Entry 6QVE (electron microscopy, 3.70 A resolution); this record covers chains C and W of the 5 polymer chains in the assembly.

[Chain C]
Protein: Tubulin alpha-1B chain
From: Homo sapiens
UniProtKB: P68363 (TBA1B_HUMAN); residues 1-451 here = UniProt positions 1-451
Chain sequence (451 residues; row label = number of the first residue in the row):
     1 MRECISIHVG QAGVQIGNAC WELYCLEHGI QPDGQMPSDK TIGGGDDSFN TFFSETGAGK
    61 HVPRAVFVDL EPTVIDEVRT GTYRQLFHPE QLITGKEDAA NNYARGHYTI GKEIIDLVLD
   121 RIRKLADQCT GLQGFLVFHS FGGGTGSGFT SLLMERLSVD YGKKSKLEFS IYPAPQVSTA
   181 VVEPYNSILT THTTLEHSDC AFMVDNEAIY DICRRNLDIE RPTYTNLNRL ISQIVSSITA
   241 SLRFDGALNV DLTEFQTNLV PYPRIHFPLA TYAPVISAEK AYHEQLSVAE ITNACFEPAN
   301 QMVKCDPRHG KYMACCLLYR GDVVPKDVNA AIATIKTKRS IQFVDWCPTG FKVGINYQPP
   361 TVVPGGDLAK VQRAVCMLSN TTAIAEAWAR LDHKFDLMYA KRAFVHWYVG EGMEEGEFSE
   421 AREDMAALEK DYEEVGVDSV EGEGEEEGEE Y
Disordered / not traced: 38-46, 442-451
Metal / ion sites: Mg2+: Glu71 (together with GTP)
Ligand contacts: GTP (guanosine-5'-triphosphate): Gly10, Gln11, Ala12, Gln15, Ile16, Asp69, Glu71, Asp98, Ala99, Ala100, Asn101, Ser140, Gly142, Gly143, Gly144, Thr145, Gly146, Ile171, Thr179, Glu183, Asn206, Tyr224, Asn228, Ile231
UniProt features mapped onto this chain:
  - motif: Met1 to Cys4 (MREC motif)
  - active site: Glu254
  - binding site (GTP): Gly10, Gln11, Ala12, Gln15, Glu71, Ala99, Ser140, Gly143, Gly144, Thr145, Gly146, Thr179, Glu183, Asn206, Tyr224, Asn228, Leu252
  - binding site (Mg(2+)): Glu71
  - site: Tyr451 (Involved in polymerization)
  - modified residue: Lys40 (N6,N6,N6-trimethyllysine), Ser48 (Phosphoserine), Ser232 (Phosphoserine), Tyr282 (3'-nitrotyrosine), Arg339 (Omega-N-methylarginine), Ser439 (Phosphoserine), Glu443 (5-glutamyl polyglutamate), Glu445 (5-glutamyl polyglutamate), Tyr451 (3'-nitrotyrosine)
  - cross-link (Glycyl lysine isopeptide (Lys-Gly)): Lys326 (interchain with G-Cter in ubiquitin), Lys370 (interchain with G-Cter in ubiquitin)
  - mutagenesis: Glu254 (E254A: Abolished GTPase activity; microtubules have an expanded lattice with a negative twist and display high binding to microtubule-end binding proteins such as MAPRE3 ...)

[Chain W]
Protein: Predicted protein
From: Naegleria gruberi
UniProtKB: D2VJG4 (D2VJG4_NAEGR); numbering as in UniProt (aligned over 621-788)
Chain sequence (187 residues; numbered 602 to 788; the number before each row is that of its first residue):
   602 MAHHHHHHSA ALEVLFQGPN GMILKNMKQP NKTNKLLIKN ALIHLTLAGE VNKKEREDVF
   662 EAMKEYEDTN QMIILVREVN VPAFRALYVV VTDGLNANVG SSTSTTDSNR TDNSSRSESP
   722 NIEKRSDQIL VKKIIGKGPK FLTEDVVDVF CRYDSGGKKL SKLSSRTFGV TTDVVVLKSA
   782 AIKKIKR
Disordered / not traced: 602-633, 693-731, 738, 781-788
Differences from the reference sequence: initiating methionine (602); expression tag (603-620)

[Chain C / chain W interface]
Contacting residue pairs (8; chain C residue first):
  Tyr108(C) - Thr772(W)  hydrogen bond (backbone-side chain)
  Lys112(C) - Leu764(W)
  Lys112(C) - Ser765(W)
  Lys112(C) - Ser766(W)
  Glu113(C) - Lys763(W)
  Glu113(C) - Leu764(W)
  Asp116(C) - Ser765(W)  hydrogen bond
  Gly412(C) - Val771(W)

[Overview]
Chain C and chain W form an interface of 5 and 6 residues respectively, with 2 hydrogen bonds. Polar contacts
include Tyr108(C)-Thr772(W) and Asp116(C)-Ser765(W). Ligands of chain C: GTP.
Chain C is Tubulin alpha-1B chain (Homo sapiens) and chain W is Predicted protein (Naegleria gruberi); the
structure, NgCKK (Naegleria Gruberi CKK) decorated 14pf taxol-GDP microtubule, was determined by electron
microscopy (same publication as 6QUS, 6QUY and 6QVJ).
